Entry 6BSH (X-ray diffraction, 2.65 A resolution); this record covers chains A and R of the 4 polymer chains in the assembly.

== Chain A ==
Name: Reverse transcriptase P66 subunit
From: Human immunodeficiency virus type 1 group M subtype B
Notes: EC 2.7.7.7
UniProtKB: P03367 (POL_HV1BR); residues 1-557 here correspond to UniProt positions 600-1156 (UniProt number = residue number + 599)
Chain sequence (558 residues; numbered 0 to 557; the number before each row is that of its first residue; numbering starts at 0):
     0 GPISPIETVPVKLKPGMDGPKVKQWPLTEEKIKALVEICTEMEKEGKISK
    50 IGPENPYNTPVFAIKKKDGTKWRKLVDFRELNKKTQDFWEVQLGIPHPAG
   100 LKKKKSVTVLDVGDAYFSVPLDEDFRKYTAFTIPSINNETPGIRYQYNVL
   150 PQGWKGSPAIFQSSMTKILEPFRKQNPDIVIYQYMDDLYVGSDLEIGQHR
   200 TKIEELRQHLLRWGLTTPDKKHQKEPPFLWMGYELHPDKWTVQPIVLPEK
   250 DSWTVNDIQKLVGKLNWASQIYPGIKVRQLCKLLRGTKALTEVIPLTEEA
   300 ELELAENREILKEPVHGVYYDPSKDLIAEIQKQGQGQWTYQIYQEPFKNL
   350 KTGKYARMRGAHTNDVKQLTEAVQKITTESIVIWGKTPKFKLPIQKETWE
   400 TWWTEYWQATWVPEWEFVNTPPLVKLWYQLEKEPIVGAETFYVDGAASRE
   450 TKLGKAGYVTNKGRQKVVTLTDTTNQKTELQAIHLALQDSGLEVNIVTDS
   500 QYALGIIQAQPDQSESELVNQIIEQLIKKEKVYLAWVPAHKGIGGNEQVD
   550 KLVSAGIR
Disordered / not traced: 0-3, 62-71
Sequence notes: expression tag (0); conflict Gly-68 (Ser667 in P03367), Lys-83 (Arg682 in P03367), Met-357 (Thr956 in P03367), Val-411 (Ile1010 in P03367), Lys-461 (Arg1060 in P03367), Gln-512 (Lys1111 in P03367)
Bound ions: Ca2+ site 1: Asp-443, Asp-549 (shared with A25(R) of chain R); Ca2+ site 2: Asp-443, Glu-478, Asp-498 (shared with C24(R), A25(R) of chain R)
Small-molecule neighbours: dmp-266 (EFZ; (-)-6-chloro-4-cyclopropylethynyl-4-trifluoromethyl-1,4-dihydro-2H-3,1-benzoxazin-2-one): Pro-95, Leu-100, Lys-101, Lys-103, Val-106, Val-179, Tyr-181, Tyr-188, Val-189, Gly-190, Phe-227, Trp-229, Leu-234, His-235, Pro-236, Tyr-318
From the paper describing this entry:
  - binding site for the 23-nt DNA strand: Arg-448, Thr-473, Asn-474, Gln-475, Tyr-501
  - binding site for the 25-nt RNA strand (chain R): Gln-500
  - conformationally variable residues (loop rearrangement): Gly-333 to Gly-335, Ala-355 to Asn-363, Gln-509 to Ser-513
  - mutagenesis - D498N: abolished catalytic activity on RNase H (citing earlier work)
  - specificity-determining residues: Gln-475, Tyr-501

== Chain R ==
Molecule: 25-nt RNA strand
Sequence (25 nucleotides; numbered 3 to 27; the number before each row is that of its first residue):
     3 GAXGGCCACAAUAACUAGUGGCAUA
Modified residues: 3DR (1',2'-dideoxyribofuranose-5'-phosphate) at position 5
Bound ions: Ca2+ site 1: C24, A25 (shared with Asp-443(A), Glu-478(A), Asp-498(A) of chain A); Ca2+ site 2: A25 (shared with Asp-443(A), Asp-549(A) of chain A)
Small-molecule neighbours: tris(hydroxyethyl)aminomethane (TAM): U21, G22, G23, C24

== How chain A and chain R interact ==
Contacting residue pairs - 50 pairs, chain A then chain R:
  Val-21(A) / G3(R)  base contact
  Lys-22(A) / G3(R)  hydrogen bond to the base
  Gln-23(A) / G3(R)  base contact
  Trp-24(A) / G3(R)  stacking on the base
  Pro-59(A) / G3(R)  base contact
  Lys-73(A) / G6(R)  base contact
  Arg-78(A) / G3(R)  sugar contact
  Arg-78(A) / A4(R)  salt bridge to the phosphate
  Gln-91(A) / C9(R)  sugar contact
  Leu-92(A) / C9(R)  hydrogen bond to the sugar
  Leu-92(A) / A10(R)  sugar contact
  Asn-265(A) / C11(R)  hydrogen bond to the sugar
  Asn-265(A) / A12(R)  hydrogen bond to the sugar
  Cys-280(A) / A13(R)  sugar contact
  Leu-283(A) / A13(R)  sugar contact
  Leu-283(A) / U14(R)  sugar contact
  Arg-284(A) / U14(R)  phosphate contact
  Arg-284(A) / A15(R)  phosphate contact
  Gly-285(A) / U14(R)  phosphate contact
  Gly-285(A) / A15(R)  hydrogen bond to the phosphate
  Arg-358(A) / A13(R)  salt bridge to the phosphate
  Arg-358(A) / U14(R)  salt bridge to the phosphate
  Asp-443(A) / A25(R)  phosphate contact
  Gly-444(A) / A25(R)  sugar contact
  Ala-445(A) / A25(R)  phosphate contact
  Ala-445(A) / U26(R)  phosphate contact
  Ala-446(A) / A25(R)  hydrogen bond to the sugar
  Ala-446(A) / U26(R)  sugar contact
  Arg-448(A) / U26(R)  sugar contact
  Glu-449(A) / U26(R)  sugar contact
  Asn-474(A) / C24(R)  hydrogen bond to the base
  Asn-474(A) / A25(R)  sugar contact
  Gln-475(A) / G23(R)  hydrogen bond to the base
  Glu-478(A) / C24(R)  hydrogen bond to the sugar
  Glu-478(A) / A25(R)  phosphate contact
  Asp-498(A) / G23(R)  hydrogen bond to the sugar
  Asp-498(A) / C24(R)  sugar contact
  Asp-498(A) / A25(R)  phosphate contact
  Ser-499(A) / G23(R)  sugar contact
  Gln-500(A) / G22(R)  hydrogen bond to the sugar
  Gln-500(A) / G23(R)  hydrogen bond to the sugar
  Trp-535(A) / G23(R)  hydrogen bond to the sugar
  Pro-537(A) / C24(R)  phosphate contact
  Ala-538(A) / C24(R)  hydrogen bond to the phosphate
  Ala-538(A) / A25(R)  phosphate contact
  His-539(A) / A25(R)  salt bridge to the phosphate
  Ile-556(A) / U26(R)  phosphate contact
  Ile-556(A) / A27(R)  phosphate contact
  Arg-557(A) / U26(R)  salt bridge to the phosphate
  Arg-557(A) / A27(R)  phosphate contact
Other interface residues (no listed pair), chain A (40 interface residues in all): Val-60, Asp-76, Val-261, Thr-286, Ser-447, Tyr-501, Ser-553

== Overview ==
40 residues of chain A and 16 residues of chain R are in contact; the contacts include 14 hydrogen bonds, 5
salt bridges and 1 aromatic stacking contact. Polar contacts include Lys-22(A)/G3(R), Asn-474(A)/C24(R) and
Gln-475(A)/G23(R). The paper reports a binding site for the 23-nt DNA strand at Arg-448(A), Thr-473(A) and
Asn-474(A) among others; D498N of chain A abolishes catalytic activity on RNase H.
Chain A is Reverse transcriptase P66 subunit (Human immunodeficiency virus type 1 group M subtype B) and chain
R is a 25-nt RNA strand; the structure, Structure of HIV-1 RT complexed with RNA/DNA hybrid in the RNA
hydrolysis mode, was determined by X-ray diffraction (same publication as 6BSG, 6BSI and 6BSJ).
